Entry 1LR4 (X-ray diffraction, 2.00 A resolution); this record covers chain A.

[Chain A]
Protein: Protein kinase CK2
From: Zea mays
Notes: EC 2.7.1.37
UniProt: P28523 (CSK2A_MAIZE); residues 6-337 here correspond to UniProt positions 1-332 (UniProt number = residue number - 5)
Chain sequence (332 residues; row label = number of the first residue in the row):
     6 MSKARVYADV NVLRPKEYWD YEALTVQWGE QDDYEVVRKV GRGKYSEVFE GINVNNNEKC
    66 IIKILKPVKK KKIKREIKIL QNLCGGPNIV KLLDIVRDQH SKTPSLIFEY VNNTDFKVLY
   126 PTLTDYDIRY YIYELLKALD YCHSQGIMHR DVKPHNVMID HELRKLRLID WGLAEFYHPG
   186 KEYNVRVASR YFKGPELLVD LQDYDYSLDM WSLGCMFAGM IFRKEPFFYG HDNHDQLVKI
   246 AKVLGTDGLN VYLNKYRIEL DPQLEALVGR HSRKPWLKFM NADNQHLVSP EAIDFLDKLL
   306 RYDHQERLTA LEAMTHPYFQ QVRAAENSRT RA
Disordered / not traced: 6, 334-337
Curated features (UniProtKB/Swiss-Prot):
  - active site: D156 (Proton acceptor)
  - binding site (ATP): V45 to V53, K68
Residues lining bound ligands: benzamidine (BEN): V53, I66, K68, V95, F113, M163, I174, D175

[Overview]
Chain A binds benzamidine. UniProt lists active-site residue D156 and 10 ATP-binding residues.
Chain A is Protein kinase CK2 (Zea mays); the structure, Room Temperature Crystal Structure of the Apo-form of
the catalytic subunit of protein kinase CK2 from ..., was determined by X-ray diffraction together with 1LP4,
1LPU and 3JUH from the same study.
